PDB entry 6H8J | X-ray diffraction, 1.45 A resolution | chains B and C of the 3 polymer chains in the assembly

[Chain B]
Protein: Urease subunit beta
Organism: Sporosarcina pasteurii
Notes: EC 3.5.1.5
UniProt: P41021 (URE2_SPOPA); residues 5-126 here = UniProt positions 5-126
Amino-acid sequence (122 residues; row label = number of the first residue in the row):
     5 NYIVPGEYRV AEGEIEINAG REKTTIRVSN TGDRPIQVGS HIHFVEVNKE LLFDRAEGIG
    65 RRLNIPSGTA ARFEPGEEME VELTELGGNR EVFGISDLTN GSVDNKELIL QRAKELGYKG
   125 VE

[Chain C]
Protein: Urease subunit alpha
Organism: Sporosarcina pasteurii
Notes: EC 3.5.1.5
UniProt: A0A0H3YL32 (A0A0H3YL32_SPOPA); residue numbers follow UniProt; this construct covers 1-570
Amino-acid sequence (570 residues; row label = number of the first residue in the row):
     1 MKINRQQYAE SYGPTVGDQV RLADTDLWIE VEKDYTTYGD EANFGGGKVL REGMGENGTY
    61 TRTENVLDLL LTNALILDYT GIYKADIGVK DGYIVGIGKG GNPDIMDGVT PNMIVGTATE
   121 VIAAEGKIVT AGGIDTHVHF INPDQVDVAL ANGITTLFGG GTGPAEGSKA TTVTPGPWNI
   181 EKMLKSTEGL PINVGILGKG HGSSIAPIME QIDAGAAGLK IHEDWGATPA SIDRSLTVAD
   241 EADVQVAIHS DTLNEAGFLE DTLRAINGRV IHSFHVEGAG GGHAPDIMAM AGHPNVLPSS
   301 TNPTRPFTVN TIDEHLDMLM VCHHLKQNIP EDVAFADSRI RPETIAAEDI LHDLGIISMM
   361 STDALAMGRA GEMVLRTWQT ADKMKKQRGP LAEEKNGSDN FRAKRYVSKY TINPAIAQGI
   421 AHEVGSIEEG KFADLVLWEP KFFGVKADRV IKGGIIAYAQ IGDPSASIPT PQPVMGRRMY
   481 GTVGDLIHDT NITFMSKSSI QQGVPAKLGL KRRIGTVKNC RNIGKKDMKW NDVTTDIDIN
   541 PETYEVKVDG EVLTCEPVKE LPMAQRYFLF
Modified / non-standard residues: Lys-220 (lysine nz-carboxylic acid; KCX)
Metal / ion sites: Ni2+ site 1: His-137, His-139, Lys-220, Asp-363 (together with diamidophosphate); Ni2+ site 2: Lys-220, His-249, His-275 (together with diamidophosphate)
Ligand contacts: diamidophosphate (2PA): His-137, His-139, Ala-170, Lys-220, His-222, His-249, His-275, Gly-280, Cys-322, His-323, Arg-339, Asp-363, Ala-366, Met-367

[How chain B and chain C interact]
Pairs across the interface (95):
  Ile-7(B) / Arg-21(C)
  Ile-7(B) / Asp-24(C)
  Ile-7(B) / Asp-26(C)
  Val-8(B) / Arg-21(C)  hydrogen bond (backbone-side chain)
  Pro-9(B) / Ala-23(C)
  Pro-9(B) / Lys-441(C)
  Pro-9(B) / Tyr-567(C)
  Gly-10(B) / Val-20(C)
  Gly-10(B) / Arg-21(C)
  Gly-10(B) / Ala-23(C)  hydrogen bond (backbone-backbone)
  Gly-10(B) / Pro-440(C)
  Gly-10(B) / Lys-441(C)
  Glu-11(B) / Val-20(C)
  Glu-11(B) / Arg-21(C)  salt bridge
  Glu-11(B) / Trp-28(C)
  Tyr-12(B) / Ala-9(C)
  Tyr-12(B) / Glu-10(C)
  Tyr-12(B) / Pro-14(C)
  Tyr-12(B) / Gln-19(C)
  Tyr-12(B) / Val-20(C)  hydrophobic
  Tyr-12(B) / Gly-126(C)
  Arg-13(B) / Asp-18(C)
  Arg-13(B) / Gln-19(C)  hydrogen bond
  Arg-13(B) / Trp-28(C)
  Val-14(B) / Arg-5(C)
  Val-14(B) / Gln-6(C)
  Val-14(B) / Ala-9(C)  hydrophobic
  Val-14(B) / Asp-18(C)
  Ala-15(B) / Arg-5(C)
  Ala-15(B) / Gly-17(C)
  Ala-15(B) / Asp-18(C)  hydrogen bond (backbone-side chain)
  Glu-16(B) / Arg-5(C)
  Gly-17(B) / Arg-5(C)
  Glu-18(B) / Lys-2(C)
  Glu-18(B) / Ile-3(C)
  Glu-18(B) / Asn-4(C)
  Ile-19(B) / Met-1(C)
  Ile-19(B) / Lys-2(C)
  Ile-19(B) / Ile-3(C)  hydrogen bond (backbone-backbone)
  Ile-19(B) / Arg-5(C)
  Ile-19(B) / Tyr-8(C)  hydrophobic
  Ile-19(B) / Tyr-38(C)  hydrophobic
  Glu-20(B) / Met-1(C)
  Glu-20(B) / Lys-2(C)
  Glu-20(B) / Tyr-38(C)
  Ile-21(B) / Met-1(C)  hydrogen bond (backbone-backbone)
  Ile-21(B) / Ile-3(C)  hydrophobic
  Ile-21(B) / Tyr-38(C)
  Ile-21(B) / Gly-39(C)
  Asn-22(B) / Tyr-38(C)  hydrogen bond (backbone-backbone)
  Asn-22(B) / Gly-39(C)
  Arg-25(B) / Asp-40(C)  salt bridge
  Arg-25(B) / Asp-107(C)  salt bridge
  Gly-43(B) / Arg-51(C)
  Ser-44(B) / Val-49(C)
  His-45(B) / Gly-39(C)  hydrogen bond (side chain-backbone)
  His-45(B) / Asp-40(C)  salt bridge
  His-45(B) / Val-49(C)
  His-45(B) / Met-54(C)
  His-45(B) / Ile-105(C)
  Ile-46(B) / Met-54(C)  hydrophobic
  Arg-66(B) / Gly-39(C)  hydrogen bond (side chain-backbone)
  Arg-66(B) / Asp-40(C)  salt bridge
  Asn-68(B) / Met-1(C)
  Pro-70(B) / Met-1(C)  hydrophobic
  Pro-70(B) / Ile-3(C)  hydrophobic
  Pro-70(B) / Tyr-12(C)
  Ser-71(B) / Tyr-12(C)  hydrogen bond (backbone-side chain)
  Ser-71(B) / Gly-39(C)
  Ser-71(B) / Glu-41(C)  hydrogen bond (side chain-backbone)
  Ser-71(B) / Asn-43(C)  hydrogen bond
  Ser-71(B) / Val-49(C)
  Gly-72(B) / Asn-43(C)
  Gly-72(B) / Lys-48(C)  hydrogen bond (backbone-side chain)
  Gly-72(B) / Val-49(C)
  Leu-90(B) / Ile-105(C)
  Gly-91(B) / Asp-104(C)
  Gly-91(B) / Ile-105(C)  hydrogen bond (backbone-backbone)
  Gly-91(B) / Asp-107(C)
  Gly-92(B) / Pro-103(C)
  Gly-92(B) / Ile-105(C)
  Gly-92(B) / Met-106(C)  hydrogen bond (backbone-backbone)
  Gly-92(B) / Asp-107(C)  hydrogen bond (backbone-side chain)
  Asn-93(B) / Pro-103(C)  hydrogen bond (backbone-backbone)
  Asn-93(B) / Asp-104(C)  hydrogen bond (backbone-backbone)
  Arg-94(B) / Asp-104(C)  hydrogen bond (backbone-backbone)
  Glu-95(B) / Asp-104(C)  hydrogen bond (backbone-backbone)
  Glu-95(B) / Ile-105(C)
  Phe-97(B) / Glu-52(C)
  Phe-97(B) / Gly-53(C)
  Phe-97(B) / Thr-59(C)
  Phe-97(B) / Asp-104(C)
  Gly-98(B) / Glu-52(C)
  Ile-99(B) / Glu-52(C)  hydrogen bond (backbone-side chain)
  Ile-99(B) / Gly-53(C)
Other interface residues (no listed pair), chain B (39 interface residues in all): Tyr-6, Ile-69, Thr-73, Val-96
Other interface residues (no listed pair), chain C (48 interface residues in all): Gly-13, Thr-15, Val-16, Thr-37, Gly-47, Gly-397, Arg-566

[Summary]
Chain B and chain C form an interface of 39 and 48 residues respectively, with 21 hydrogen bonds and 5 salt
bridges. Among the polar pairs are Glu-11(B)/Arg-21(C), Arg-25(B)/Asp-40(C) and Arg-25(B)/Asp-107(C). Chain C
binds diamidophosphate. His-137(C), His-139(C), Lys-220(C) and Asp-363(C) coordinate Ni2+ site 1.
Chain B is Urease subunit beta and chain C is Urease subunit alpha, both from Sporosarcina pasteurii; the
structure, 1.45 A resolution of Sporosarcina pasteurii urease inhibited in the presence of NBPTO, was
determined by X-ray diffraction.
